PDB entry 4LF4 | X-ray diffraction, 3.34 A resolution | chains A and L of the 21 polymer chains in the assembly

== Chain A ==
Molecule: 16S rRNA
From: Thermus thermophilus
Sequence (1522 nucleotides; numbered 0 to 1544 plus 20 insertion-coded residues; 43 numbers in that range are skipped by the numbering (no residue carries them; nothing is unmodelled there); the number before each row is that of its first residue; a row labelled like 190A-190L holds insertion residues (190A, then the next letters in order); numbering starts at 0):
     0 UUUGUUGGAG AGUUUGAUCC UGGCUCAGGG UGAACGCUGG CGGCGUGCCU AAGACAUGCA
    60 AGUCGUGCGG G
    73 CCGCGGGGUU UU
    88 ACUCCG
    95 UGGUC
   101 AGCGGCGGAC GGGUGAGUAA CGCGUGGGU
  129A G
   130 ACCUACCCGG AAGAGGGGGA CAACCCGGGG AAACUCGGGC UAAUCCCCCA UGUGGACCCG
   190 C
190A-190L CCCUUGGGGUGU
   191 GUCCAAAGGG CUUU
   216 GCCCGCUUCC GGAUGGGCCC GCGUCCCAUC AGCUAGUUGG UGGGGUAAUG GCCCACCAAG
   276 GCGACGACGG GUAGCCGGUC UGAGAGGAUG GCCGGCCACA GGGGCACUGA GACACGGGCC
   336 CCACUCCUAC GGGAGGCAGC AGUUAGGAAU CUUCCGCAAU GGGCGCAAGC CUGACGGAGC
   396 GACGCCGCUU GGAGGAAGAA GCCCUUCGGG GUGUAAACUC CUGAA
   442 CCCGGGACGA AACCCCCGAC GA
   474 GGGGACUGAC GGUACCGGG
   494 GUAAUAGCGC CGGCCAACUC CGUGCCAGCA GCCGCGGUAA UACGGAGGGC GCGAGCGUUA
   554 CCCGGAUUCA CUGGGCGUAA AGGGCGUGUA GGCGGCCUGG GGCGUCCCAU GUGAAAGACC
   614 ACGGCUCAAC CGUGGGGGAG CGUGGGAUAC GCUCAGGCUA GACGGUGGGA GAGGGUGGUG
   674 GAAUUCCCGG AGUAGCGGUG AAAUGCGCAG AUACCGGGAG GAACGCCGAU GGCGAAGGCA
   734 GCCACCUGGU CCACCCGUGA CGCUGAGGCG CGAAAGCGUG GGGAGCAAAC CGGAUUAGAU
   794 ACCCGGGUAG UCCACGCCCU AAACGAUGCG CGCUAGGUCU CUGGGUCU
   848 CCUGGGGGCC GAAGCUAACG CGUUAAGCGC GCCGCCUGGG GAGUACGGCC GCAAGGCUGA
   908 AACUCAAAGG AAUUGACGGG GGCCCGCACA AGCGGUGGAG CAUGUGGUUU AAUUCGAAGX
   968 AACGCGAAGA ACCUUACCAG GCCUUGACAU GCUAGG
 1003A G
  1004 AACCCGGGUG AAAGCCUGGG GUGCCCC
1030A-1030D GCGA
  1031 GGGGAGCCCU AGCACAGGUG CUGCAUGGCC GUCGUCAGCU CGUGCCGUGA GGUGUUGGGU
  1091 UAAGUCCCGC AACGAGCGCA ACCCCCGCCG UUAGUUGCCA GCGGUUCGGC CGGGCACUCU
  1151 AACGGGACUG CCCGCGAAA
  1171 GCGGGAGGAA GGAGGGGACG ACGUCUGGUC AGCAUGGCCC UUACGGCCUG GGCGACACAC
  1231 GUGCUACAAU GCCCACUACA AAGCGAUGCC ACCCGGCAAC GGGGAGCUAA UCGCAAAAAG
  1291 GUGGGCCCAG UUCGGAUUGG GGUCUGCAAC CCGACCCCAU GAAGCCGGAA UCGCUAGUAA
  1351 UCGCGGAUCA G
 1361A C
  1362 CAUGCCGCGG UGAAUACGUU CCCGGGCCUU GUACACACXG CCXGUXACGC CAUGGGAGCG
  1422 GGCUCUACCC GAAGUCGCCG GG
  1446 AGCCUACGGG
  1459 CAGGCGCCGA GGGUAGGGCC CGUGACUGGG GCGAAGUCGU AACAAGGUAG CUGUACCGGA
  1519 AGGUGCGGCU GGAU
 1532A C
  1533 CA
  1536 CUCCUUUCU
Not modelled in the structure: 0-4, 1532A, 1536-1538
Sequence notes: conflict C1533 (A2157 in M26923.1), A1534 (C2158 in M26923.1)
Modified / non-standard residues: PSU (pseudouridine-5'-monophosphate) at position 516, 7MG (7N-methyl-8-hydroguanosine-5'-monophosphate) at position 527, M2G (N2-dimethylguanosine-5'-monophosphate) at position 966, 5MC (5-methylcytidine-5'-monophosphate) at position 967, 2MG (2N-methylguanosine-5'-monophosphate) at position 1207, 5MC (5-methylcytidine-5'-monophosphate) at position 1400, 4OC (4n,o2'-methylcytidine-5'-monophosphate) at position 1402, 5MC (5-methylcytidine-5'-monophosphate) at position 1404, 5MC (5-methylcytidine-5'-monophosphate) at position 1407, UR3 (3-methyluridine-5'-monophoshate) at position 1498, PSU (pseudouridine-5'-monophosphate) at position 1540, PSU (pseudouridine-5'-monophosphate) at position 1541
Ion coordination: Mg2+ site 1: U12, G22; Mg2+ site 2: U12, C526, A914; Mg2+ site 3 near G21 (its only coordinating residue here); Mg2+ site 4: C48, G115; Mg2+ site 5 near A53 (its only coordinating residue here); Mg2+ site 6: G61, U62, G105; Mg2+ site 7 near G107 (its only coordinating residue here); Mg2+ site 8: A109, G331; Mg2+ site 9: A116, G117, G289; Mg2+ site 10: C121, G124, U125, G236; Mg2+ site 11 near G157 (its only coordinating residue here); Mg2+ site 12: C174, C175; 65 more Mg2+ sites not listed; 3 more K+ sites not listed
Small-molecule neighbours: gentamicin c1a (LLL; (2R,3R,4R,5R)-2-((1S,2S,3R,4S,6R)-4,6-diamino-3-((2R,3R,6S)-3-amino-6-(aminomethyl)-tetrahydro-2H-pyran-2-yloxy)-2-hydr oxycyclohexyloxy)-5-methyl-4-(methylamino)-tetrahydro-2H-pyran-3,5-diol): 5MC_1404, G1405, U1406, 5MC_1407, A1408, C1409, G1491, A1492, A1493, G1494, U1495

== Chain L ==
Protein: ribosomal protein S12
From: Thermus thermophilus
UniProtKB: F6DEQ7 (F6DEQ7_THETG); numbering as in UniProt (aligned over 1-135)
Chain sequence (135 residues; each row starts with the number of its first residue):
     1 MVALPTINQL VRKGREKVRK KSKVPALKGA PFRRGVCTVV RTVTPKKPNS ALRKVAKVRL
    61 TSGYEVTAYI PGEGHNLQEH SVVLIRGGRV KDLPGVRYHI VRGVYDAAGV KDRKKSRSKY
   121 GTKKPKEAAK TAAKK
Not modelled in the structure: 1-4, 130-135
Modified / non-standard residues: Asp92 ((3s)-3-(methylsulfanyl)-l-aspartic acid; 0TD)
Ion coordination: Mg2+ site 1: Pro48, Asn49; Mg2+ site 2 near Gly63 (its only coordinating residue here)

== How chain A and chain L interact ==
Pairs across the interface - 127 pairs, chain A then chain L:
  U24(A) - Lys23(L)  salt bridge to the phosphate
  A32(A) - Pro31(L)  base contact
  A33(A) - Phe32(L)  base contact
  C34(A) - Phe32(L)  sugar contact
  C34(A) - Val101(L)  sugar contact
  C34(A) - Val104(L)  phosphate contact
  G35(A) - Val104(L)  sugar contact
  G35(A) - Ser118(L)  hydrogen bond to the sugar
  G35(A) - Gly121(L)  sugar contact
  C36(A) - Arg117(L)  hydrogen bond to the sugar
  C36(A) - Ser118(L)  sugar contact
  C36(A) - Thr122(L)  sugar contact
  C36(A) - Lys123(L)  salt bridge to the phosphate
  C36(A) - Lys124(L)  hydrogen bond to the phosphate
  U37(A) - Lys123(L)  phosphate contact
  U37(A) - Lys124(L)  hydrogen bond to the phosphate
  U49(A) - Lys28(L)  base contact
  C241(A) - Arg19(L)  hydrogen bond to the phosphate
  G302(A) - Lys17(L)  salt bridge to the phosphate
  A303(A) - Lys17(L)  phosphate contact
  G362(A) - Lys28(L)  hydrogen bond to the sugar
  G362(A) - Arg33(L)  phosphate contact
  G362(A) - Arg34(L)  salt bridge to the phosphate
  G362(A) - Thr61(L)  phosphate contact
  A363(A) - Lys28(L)  hydrogen bond to the base
  A363(A) - Ala30(L)  base contact
  A363(A) - Pro31(L)  base contact
  A363(A) - Phe32(L)  sugar contact
  A363(A) - Arg33(L)  salt bridge to the phosphate
  A363(A) - Arg34(L)  salt bridge to the phosphate
  A363(A) - Thr61(L)  hydrogen bond to the phosphate
  A363(A) - Leu84(L)  sugar contact
  A363(A) - Tyr105(L)  phosphate contact
  A364(A) - Lys28(L)  base contact
  G500(A) - Lys124(L)  phosphate contact
  C501(A) - Arg117(L)  salt bridge to the phosphate
  C501(A) - Ser118(L)  hydrogen bond to the phosphate
  C501(A) - Lys124(L)  phosphate contact
  G502(A) - Lys115(L)  phosphate contact
  G502(A) - Ser116(L)  phosphate contact
  G502(A) - Arg117(L)  hydrogen bond to the phosphate
  G502(A) - Ser118(L)  hydrogen bond to the phosphate
  G502(A) - Lys119(L)  hydrogen bond to the phosphate
  C503(A) - Ser116(L)  hydrogen bond to the phosphate
  C503(A) - Lys119(L)  salt bridge to the phosphate
  C518(A) - Ser50(L)  hydrogen bond to the phosphate
  C519(A) - Ser50(L)  hydrogen bond to the phosphate
  A520(A) - Ala51(L)  phosphate contact
  A520(A) - Leu52(L)  hydrogen bond to the phosphate
  A520(A) - Lys54(L)  salt bridge to the phosphate
  A520(A) - Glu73(L)  hydrogen bond to the sugar
  G521(A) - Arg53(L)  hydrogen bond to the base
  G521(A) - Lys54(L)  salt bridge to the phosphate
  G521(A) - Gly72(L)  phosphate contact
  G521(A) - Glu73(L)  phosphate contact
  C522(A) - Asn49(L)  base contact
  C522(A) - Arg53(L)  base contact
  C522(A) - Tyr69(L)  hydrogen bond to the phosphate
  C522(A) - Pro71(L)  phosphate contact
  C522(A) - Gly72(L)  hydrogen bond to the phosphate
  C522(A) - Tyr120(L)  hydrogen bond to the phosphate
  A523(A) - Arg53(L)  base contact
  A523(A) - Val90(L)  base contact
  A523(A) - Lys91(L)  base contact
  A523(A) - Asp92(L)  base contact
  A523(A) - Tyr120(L)  phosphate contact
  C525(A) - Arg89(L)  salt bridge to the phosphate
  C526(A) - Lys91(L)  salt bridge to the phosphate
  7MG_527(A) - Asn49(L)  hydrogen bond to the base
  C528(A) - Asn49(L)  hydrogen bond to the base
  G529(A) - Asn49(L)  base contact
  G529(A) - Ser50(L)  hydrogen bond to the base
  G537(A) - Glu73(L)  sugar contact
  G537(A) - Arg113(L)  salt bridge to the phosphate
  G538(A) - Arg113(L)  salt bridge to the phosphate
  G538(A) - Lys114(L)  hydrogen bond to the phosphate
  G538(A) - Lys115(L)  hydrogen bond to the phosphate
  A539(A) - Lys114(L)  phosphate contact
  A539(A) - Lys115(L)  salt bridge to the phosphate
  G550(A) - Lys119(L)  sugar contact
  U551(A) - Arg86(L)  sugar contact
  U552(A) - Pro31(L)  hydrogen bond to the sugar
  U552(A) - Phe32(L)  base contact
  U552(A) - Arg86(L)  sugar contact
  U552(A) - Gly87(L)  hydrogen bond to the sugar
  A553(A) - Val24(L)  phosphate contact
  A553(A) - Gly29(L)  sugar contact
  A553(A) - Ala30(L)  sugar contact
  A553(A) - Pro31(L)  sugar contact
  A553(A) - Gly87(L)  phosphate contact
  A553(A) - Gly88(L)  phosphate contact
  C554(A) - Ser22(L)  hydrogen bond to the phosphate
  C555(A) - Lys20(L)  salt bridge to the phosphate
  C556(A) - Lys20(L)  salt bridge to the phosphate
  C562(A) - Arg15(L)  base contact
  C562(A) - Glu16(L)  hydrogen bond to the sugar
  C562(A) - Lys17(L)  sugar contact
  C562(A) - Val18(L)  phosphate contact
  A563(A) - Arg15(L)  base contact
  C564(A) - Leu10(L)  phosphate contact
  C564(A) - Arg15(L)  salt bridge to the phosphate
  G567(A) - Pro5(L)  base contact
  G567(A) - Arg15(L)  hydrogen bond to the base
  G568(A) - Pro5(L)  base contact
  G585(A) - Asn8(L)  sugar contact
  C879(A) - Thr6(L)  base contact
  C879(A) - Asn8(L)  phosphate contact
  C880(A) - Thr6(L)  hydrogen bond to the phosphate
  C880(A) - Asn8(L)  hydrogen bond to the phosphate
  C880(A) - Gln9(L)  phosphate contact
  C880(A) - Arg12(L)  salt bridge to the phosphate
  G881(A) - Gln9(L)  hydrogen bond to the phosphate
  G881(A) - Arg12(L)  salt bridge to the phosphate
  G881(A) - Lys13(L)  phosphate contact
  C882(A) - Pro5(L)  base contact
  C882(A) - Lys13(L)  salt bridge to the phosphate
  U884(A) - Arg15(L)  base contact
  A909(A) - Lys21(L)  phosphate contact
  C910(A) - Arg97(L)  salt bridge to the phosphate
  U911(A) - Arg97(L)  salt bridge to the phosphate
  C912(A) - Lys46(L)  phosphate contact
  C912(A) - Arg89(L)  salt bridge to the phosphate
  A913(A) - Lys91(L)  salt bridge to the phosphate
  C1412(A) - Lys57(L)  salt bridge to the phosphate
  C1490(A) - Pro94(L)  sugar contact
  A1492(A) - Lys46(L)  phosphate contact
  A1492(A) - Lys47(L)  hydrogen bond to the phosphate
Also at the interface, not in a pair above, chain A (62 interface residues in all): C23, C242, C883, G1491
Also at the interface, not in a pair above, chain L (69 interface residues in all): Ile7, Pro45, Pro48, Gly95, Arg102, Gly103

== In short ==
62 residues of chain A face 69 of chain L across their interface, with 35 hydrogen bonds and 26 salt bridges.
Among the polar pairs are A363(A)-Lys28(L), G521(A)-Arg53(L) and 7MG_527(A)-Asn49(L). Bound to chain A:
gentamicin c1a. U12(A) and G22(A) form the Mg2+ site 1.
Chain A is 16S rRNA and chain L is ribosomal protein S12, both from Thermus thermophilus; the structure,
Crystal Structure of 30S ribosomal subunit from Thermus thermophilus, was determined by X-ray diffraction.
